1K5V - chain A; structure by X-ray diffraction, 2.10 A resolution.

[Chain A]
Name: Acidic fibroblast growth factor
Organism: Homo sapiens
Reference sequence: P05230 (FGF1_HUMAN); residues 1-139 here correspond to UniProt positions 16-154 (UniProt number = residue number + 15)
Sequence (146 residues; row label = number of the first residue in the row; numbers below 1 keep their minus sign (His-5 is residue -5)):
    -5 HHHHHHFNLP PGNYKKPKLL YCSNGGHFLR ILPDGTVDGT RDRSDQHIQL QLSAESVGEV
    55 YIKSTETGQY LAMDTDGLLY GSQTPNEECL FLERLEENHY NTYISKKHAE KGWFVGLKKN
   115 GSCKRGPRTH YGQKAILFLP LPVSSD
Not modelled in the structure: -5 to 9, 138-140
Construct notes: expression tag (-5 to 0); engineered mutation Gly106 (Asn121 in P05230)
Curated features (UniProtKB/Swiss-Prot):
  - region: Lys112 to Lys128 (Heparin-binding)
  - motif: Lys9 to Lys12 (Nuclear localization signal)
  - binding site (heparin): Asn18
What the authors report for this chain:
  - conformationally variable residues (loop rearrangement): Glu90 to Tyr94
  - mutagenesis - E91G, E91G/N92G, N92G: unchanged stability

[In short]
Curated annotation (UniProt) lists heparin-binding residue Asn18. From the paper: E91G, E91G/N92G and N92G
leave stability unchanged; conformational variability at Glu90.
Chain A is Acidic fibroblast growth factor (Homo sapiens); the structure, Human acidic fibroblast growth
factor. 141 amino acid form with amino terminal His tag with Asn106 ..., was determined by X-ray diffraction
together with 1K5U from the same study.
